9BG5 - chains A and D; structure by X-ray diffraction, 1.67 A resolution.

[Chain A]
Molecule: GTPase KRas
Organism: Homo sapiens
Notes: EC 3.6.5.2
UniProt: P01116 (RASK_HUMAN); numbering as in UniProt (aligned over 1-164)
Amino-acid sequence (170 residues; numbered 0 to 169; the number before each row is that of its first residue; numbering starts at 0):
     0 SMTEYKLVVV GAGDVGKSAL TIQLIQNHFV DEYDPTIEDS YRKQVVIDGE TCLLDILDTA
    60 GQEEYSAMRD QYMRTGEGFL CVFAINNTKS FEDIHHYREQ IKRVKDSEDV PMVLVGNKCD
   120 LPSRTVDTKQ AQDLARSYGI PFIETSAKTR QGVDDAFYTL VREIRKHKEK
Construct notes: expression tag (0, 165-169); engineered mutation Asp-13 (Gly in P01116); conflict Gly-151 (Arg in P01116), Asp-153 (Glu in P01116)
UniProt features mapped onto this chain:
  - motif: Tyr-32 to Tyr-40 (Effector region)
  - binding site (GTP): Gly-10 to Gly-12, Val-14 to Ala-18, Val-29 to Thr-35, Ala-59, Gly-60, Asn-116 to Asp-119
  - modified residue: Met-1 (N-acetylmethionine), Thr-2 (N-acetylthreonine), Lys-104 (N6-acetyllysine)
  - glycosylation: Thr-35 (Microbial infection: O-linked (Glc) threonine)
  - natural variant: Lys-5 (K5E: In NS3; K5N: In GASC), Gly-10 (G10GG: In AML), Gly-12 (G12A: In colorectal cancer samples; G12C: In lung carcinoma; G12D: In GASC, JMML and SFM; G12R: In lung cancer and bladder cancer; G12S: In GASC and JMML; G12V: In GASC), Asp-13 (G13D: In GASC, JMML and OES; this construct carries the variant), Val-14 (V14I: In NS3), Leu-19 (L19F: In OES), Gln-22 (Q22E: In CFC2; Q22R: In NS3), Pro-34 (P34L: In NS3; P34Q: In NS3; P34R: In CFC2), Ile-36 (I36M: In NS3), Thr-58 (T58I: In NS3), Ala-59 (A59T: In GASC), Gly-60 (G60R: In CFC2; G60S: In NS3), 5 further natural variant entries in UniProt
  - mutagenesis: Asp-38 (D38A: Decreased interaction with MAPKAP1/SIN1), Tyr-40 (Y40A: Decreased interaction with MAPKAP1/SIN1), Gln-61 (Q61L: Promotes GTP binding)

[Chain D]
Molecule: Peptidyl-prolyl cis-trans isomerase A
Organism: Homo sapiens
Notes: EC 5.2.1.8
UniProt: P62937 (PPIA_HUMAN); residues 1-165 here = UniProt positions 1-165
Amino-acid sequence (166 residues; row label = number of the first residue in the row; numbering starts at 0):
     0 SMVNPTVFFD IAVDGEPLGR VSFELFADKV PKTAENFRAL STGEKGFGYK GSCFHRIIPG
    60 FMCQGGDFTR HNGTGGKSIY GEKFEDENFI LKHTGPGILS MANAGPNTNG SQFFICTAKT
   120 EWLDGKHVVF GKVKEGMNIV EAMERFGSRN GKTSKKITIA DCGQLE
Disordered / not traced: 0-1, 165
Construct notes: expression tag (0)
UniProt features mapped onto this chain:
  - modified residue: Met-1 (N-acetylmethionine), Val-2 (N-acetylvaline), Lys-28 (N6-acetyllysine), Lys-44 (N6-acetyllysine), Lys-76 (N6-acetyllysine), Ser-77 (Phosphoserine), Lys-82 (N6-acetyllysine), Thr-93 (Phosphothreonine), Lys-125 (N6-acetyllysine), Lys-131 (N6-acetyllysine), Lys-133 (N6-acetyllysine)
  - glycosylation: Asn-108 (N-linked (GlcNAc...) asparagine)
  - cross-link (Glycyl lysine isopeptide (Lys-Gly)): Lys-28 (interchain with G-Cter in SUMO2), Lys-82 (interchain with G-Cter in SUMO2)
  - mutagenesis: Arg-55 (R55A: Loss of peptidyl-prolyl cis-trans isomerase activity. No loss of its interaction with BSG/CD147 or its ability to induce leukocyte chemotaxis. No effect on its interaction with MAP3K5/ASK1 ...), Phe-60 (F60A: Loss of ability to stimulate MAPK/ERK phosphorylation), Arg-69 (R69A: No effect on peptidyl-prolyl cis-trans isomerase activity. Reduced interaction with BSG/CD147 and ability to induce leukocyte chemotaxis), His-70 (H70A: No effect on peptidyl-prolyl cis-trans isomerase activity. Reduced interaction with BSG/CD147 and ability to induce leukocyte chemotaxis), Thr-107 (T107A: No effect on peptidyl-prolyl cis-trans isomerase activity. Reduced interaction with BSG/CD147 and ability to induce leukocyte chemotaxis), Phe-113 (F113A: Reduced ability to stimulate MAPK/ERK phosphorylation), Trp-121 (W121A: 200-fold decrease of sensitivity to CsA. Reduced ability to stimulate MAPK/ERK phosphorylation; W121E: Loss of peptidyl-prolyl cis-trans isomerase activity ...), Lys-125 (K125Q: Acetylation-mimetic mutant; no effect on its interaction with TARDBP; K125R: Loss of acetylation and interaction with TARDBP), His-126 (H126A: Loss of peptidyl-prolyl cis-trans isomerase activity and interaction with HCV NS5A. Loss of ability to stimulate MAPK/ERK phosphorylation)

[How chain A and chain D interact]
Residue-residue contacts - 15 pairs, chain A then chain D:
  Glu-31(A) / Arg-69(D)  salt bridge
  Glu-31(A) / Asn-71(D)
  Glu-31(A) / Thr-73(D)
  Tyr-32(A) / Thr-73(D)
  Tyr-32(A) / Ala-103(D)  hydrophobic
  Asp-33(A) / Thr-73(D)
  Pro-34(A) / Arg-55(D)  hydrogen bond (backbone-side chain)
  Ile-36(A) / Arg-55(D)
  Ile-36(A) / Asn-149(D)
  Glu-37(A) / Arg-148(D)  salt bridge
  Glu-37(A) / Asn-149(D)  hydrogen bond (backbone-side chain)
  Asp-38(A) / Asn-149(D)  hydrogen bond
  Asp-38(A) / Lys-151(D)  salt bridge
  Tyr-64(A) / Trp-121(D)  hydrogen bond
  Tyr-64(A) / Leu-122(D)
Interface residues without a listed pair, chain A (9 interface residues in all): Glu-63
Interface residues without a listed pair, chain D (13 interface residues in all): Ile-57, Gly-72, Lys-125

[Summary]
The interface between chain A and chain D involves 9 residues on one side and 13 on the other; the contacts
include 4 hydrogen bonds and 3 salt bridges. Among the polar pairs are Glu-31(A)/Arg-69(D),
Glu-37(A)/Arg-148(D) and Asp-38(A)/Lys-151(D).
Chain A is GTPase KRas and chain D is Peptidyl-prolyl cis-trans isomerase A, both from Homo sapiens; the
structure, Tri-complex of Daraxonrasib (RMC-6236), KRAS G13D, and CypA, was determined by X-ray diffraction
(same publication as 9BG0, 9BG1, 9BG2, 9BG3, 9BG4, 9BG6 and 7 further entries).
